PDB entry 2DVD | X-ray diffraction, 2.25 A resolution | chains A and D of the 4 polymer chains in the assembly

Chain A (and D):
Name: Galactose-binding lectin
Organism: Arachis hypogaea
Notes: chain D of this document is another copy of the same molecule, construct and numbering; everything in this record applies to it too
UniProt: P02872 (LECG_ARAHY); residues 1-236 here correspond to UniProt positions 24-259 (UniProt number = residue number + 23)
Sequence (236 residues; row label = number of the first residue in the row):
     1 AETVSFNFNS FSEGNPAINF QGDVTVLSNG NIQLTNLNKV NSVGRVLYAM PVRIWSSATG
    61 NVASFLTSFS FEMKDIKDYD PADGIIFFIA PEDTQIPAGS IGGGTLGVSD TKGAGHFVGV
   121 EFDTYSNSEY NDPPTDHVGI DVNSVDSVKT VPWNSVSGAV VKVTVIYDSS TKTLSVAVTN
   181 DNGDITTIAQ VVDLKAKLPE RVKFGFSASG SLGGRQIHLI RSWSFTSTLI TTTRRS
Unresolved in the structure: 233-236
Ion coordination: Mn2+: E121, D123, D132, H137; Ca2+: D123, Y125, N127, D132
Swiss-Prot annotation at these positions:
  - binding site (Mn(2+)): E121, D123, D132, H137
  - binding site (Ca(2+)): D123, Y125, N127, D132

How chain A and chain D interact:
Contacting residue pairs - 39 pairs, chain A then chain D:
  A1(A) with D184(D)
  T3(A) with G183(D); D184(D), hydrogen bond
  S64(A) with I185(D); T187(D), hydrogen bond
  L66(A) with A177(D), hydrophobic; T179(D)
  K149(A) with T171(D)
  T164(A) with T164(D); I166(D)
  I166(A) with T164(D); I166(D), hydrophobic; S175(D); A177(D), hydrophobic
  D168(A) with T187(D), hydrogen bond; I188(D), hydrogen bond (side chain-backbone); A189(D)
  T171(A) with K149(D); A189(D)
  S175(A) with I166(D); S175(D)
  A177(A) with I166(D), hydrophobic
  T179(A) with L66(D)
  G183(A) with T3(D); T226(D)
  D184(A) with T3(D), hydrogen bond; T228(D)
  I185(A) with S64(D); T226(D); T228(D), hydrogen bond (backbone-side chain)
  T187(A) with S64(D), hydrogen bond; D168(D), hydrogen bond
  I188(A) with D168(D), hydrogen bond (backbone-side chain)
  A189(A) with D168(D); T171(D)
  T226(A) with G183(D); I185(D)
  T228(A) with D184(D); I185(D), hydrogen bond (side chain-backbone)
Other interface residues (no listed pair), chain A (26 interface residues in all): F65, Y167, S169, T173, V176, S227
Other interface residues (no listed pair), chain D (27 interface residues in all): A1, F65, Y167, S169, S170, T173, V176, S227

Summary:
26 residues of chain A and 27 residues of chain D are in contact; the contacts include 10 hydrogen bonds.
Among the polar pairs are T3(A)-D184(D), S64(A)-T187(D) and D168(A)-T187(D). UniProt lists 4 Mn2+-binding
residues and 4 Ca2+-binding residues on chain A.
Chain A and chain D are both Galactose-binding lectin (Arachis hypogaea); the structure, Crystal structure of
peanut lectin GAL-ALPHA-1,3-GAL complex, was determined by X-ray diffraction (same publication as 2DV9, 2DVA,
2DVB, 2DVF and 2DVG).
